Entry 2BNP (X-ray diffraction, 2.70 A resolution); this record covers chains A and C of the 3 polymer chains in the assembly.

Chain A:
Name: Reaction center protein L chain
Organism: Rhodobacter sphaeroides
UniProtKB: P0C0Y8 (RCEL_RHOSH); residues 1-281 here correspond to UniProt positions 2-282 (UniProt number = residue number + 1)
Sequence (281 residues; row label = number of the first residue in the row):
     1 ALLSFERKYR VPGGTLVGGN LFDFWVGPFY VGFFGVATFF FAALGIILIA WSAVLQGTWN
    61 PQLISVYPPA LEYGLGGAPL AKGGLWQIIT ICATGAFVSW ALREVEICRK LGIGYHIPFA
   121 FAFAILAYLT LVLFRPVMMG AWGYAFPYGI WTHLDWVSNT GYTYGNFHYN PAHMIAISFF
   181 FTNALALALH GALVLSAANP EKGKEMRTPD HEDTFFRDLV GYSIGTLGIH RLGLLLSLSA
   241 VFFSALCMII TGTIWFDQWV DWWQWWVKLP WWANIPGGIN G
Bound ions: bacteriochlorophyll a Mg site 1 near His-153 (its only coordinating residue here); bacteriochlorophyll a Mg site 2 near His-173 (its only coordinating residue here); Fe2+: His-190, His-230 (shared with 3 residues of chain B)
Residues lining bound ligands:
  - bacteriochlorophyll a (BCL), molecule 1: Ile-46, Ile-49, Tyr-128, Leu-131, Phe-146, Ile-150, Trp-151, His-153, Leu-154, Trp-156, Val-157
  - bacteriochlorophyll a (BCL), molecule 2: Phe-97, Phe-121, Ala-124, Ile-125, Ala-127, Tyr-128, Leu-131, Trp-156, Val-157, Ser-158, Thr-160, Gly-161, Tyr-162, Asn-166, Phe-167, His-168, His-173, Ala-176, Ile-177, Phe-180, Phe-181, Val-241, Ser-244, Ala-245, Cys-247, Met-248
  - bacteriochlorophyll a (BCL), molecule 3: Val-157, Tyr-162, His-168, Phe-181
  - bacteriochlorophyll a (BCL), molecule 4: His-168, His-173, Met-174, Ile-177, Ser-178, Phe-181, Thr-182, Leu-185
  - bacteriopheophytin a (BPH), molecule 1: Thr-38, Phe-41, Ala-42, Gly-45, Ile-49, Ile-89, Cys-92, Ala-93, Ala-96, Phe-97, Trp-100, Glu-104, Ile-117, Ala-120, Phe-121, Phe-123, Ala-124, Tyr-128, Phe-146, Pro-147, Tyr-148, Gly-149, Ile-150, His-153, Phe-180, Ser-237, Leu-238, Val-241
  - bacteriopheophytin a (BPH), molecule 2: Phe-181, Ala-184, Leu-185, Ala-188, Leu-189, Leu-219, Val-220
  - MST (2-t-butylamino-4-ethylamino-6-methylthio-S-triazine): Ala-186, Leu-189, His-190, Leu-193, Glu-212, Asp-213, Phe-216, Val-220, Tyr-222, Ser-223, Ile-224, Gly-225, Thr-226, Ile-229, Leu-232

Chain C:
Name: Reaction center protein H chain
Organism: Rhodobacter sphaeroides
UniProtKB: P0C0Y7 (RCEH_RHOSH); residues 1-260 here = UniProt positions 1-260
Sequence (260 residues; each row starts with the number of its first residue):
     1 MVGVTAFGNF DLASLAIYSF WIFLAGLIYY LQTENMREGY PLENEDGTPA ANQGPFPLPK
    61 PKTFILPHGR GTLTVPGPES EDRPIALART AVSEGFPHAP TGDPMKDGVG PASWVARRDL
   121 PELDGHGHNK IKPMKAAAGF HVSAGKNPIG LPVRGCDLEI AGKVVDIWVD IPEQMARFLE
   181 VELKDGSTRL LPMQMVKVQS NRVHVNALSS DLFAGIPTIK SPTEVTLLEE DKICGYVAGG
   241 LMYAAPKRKS VVAAMLAEYA
Disordered / not traced: 1-10, 248-260

Interface between chain A and chain C:
Contacting residue pairs (71):
  Ala-1(A) / Leu-42(C)  hydrophobic
  Ala-1(A) / Glu-43(C)
  Ala-1(A) / Ala-50(C)  hydrophobic
  Leu-2(A) / Leu-42(C)
  Leu-2(A) / Glu-43(C)  hydrogen bond (backbone-backbone)
  Leu-2(A) / Glu-45(C)
  Leu-3(A) / Gly-39(C)
  Leu-3(A) / Tyr-40(C)  hydrophobic
  Leu-3(A) / Leu-42(C)  hydrophobic
  Ser-4(A) / Gly-39(C)  hydrogen bond (backbone-backbone)
  Ser-4(A) / Glu-43(C)
  Ser-4(A) / Glu-79(C)
  Ser-4(A) / Glu-81(C)
  Phe-5(A) / Gly-39(C)
  Phe-5(A) / Glu-81(C)
  Arg-7(A) / Glu-45(C)
  Arg-7(A) / Leu-87(C)  hydrogen bond (side chain-backbone)
  Arg-7(A) / His-98(C)
  Lys-8(A) / Glu-81(C)  salt bridge
  Lys-8(A) / Ile-85(C)
  Lys-8(A) / Leu-87(C)
  Lys-8(A) / Val-109(C)
  Lys-8(A) / Gly-110(C)  hydrogen bond (backbone-backbone)
  Lys-8(A) / Ser-113(C)
  Lys-8(A) / Trp-114(C)
  Tyr-9(A) / Gly-110(C)
  Tyr-9(A) / Ser-113(C)
  Arg-10(A) / Glu-45(C)  salt bridge
  Arg-10(A) / Gly-95(C)
  Arg-10(A) / Pro-97(C)
  Arg-10(A) / His-98(C)  hydrogen bond (backbone-backbone)
  Val-11(A) / Leu-87(C)  hydrophobic
  Val-11(A) / His-98(C)
  Val-11(A) / Gly-110(C)
  Val-11(A) / Pro-111(C)
  Val-11(A) / Tyr-243(C)
  Pro-12(A) / Pro-97(C)
  Pro-12(A) / His-98(C)
  Pro-12(A) / Met-242(C)
  Gly-13(A) / Met-242(C)
  Gly-14(A) / Met-242(C)
  Asp-23(A) / Pro-97(C)
  Phe-24(A) / Gly-95(C)
  Phe-24(A) / Phe-96(C)  hydrophobic
  Trp-25(A) / Gly-95(C)  hydrogen bond (backbone-backbone)
  Trp-25(A) / Pro-97(C)
  Arg-109(A) / Met-242(C)
  Lys-110(A) / Pro-111(C)
  Lys-110(A) / Met-242(C)
  Leu-111(A) / Pro-111(C)
  Gly-112(A) / Pro-111(C)
  Gly-112(A) / Ala-238(C)
  Ala-198(A) / Phe-64(C)
  Asn-199(A) / Lys-62(C)  hydrogen bond
  Asn-199(A) / Phe-64(C)
  Glu-205(A) / Ile-65(C)
  Glu-205(A) / Pro-67(C)
  Glu-205(A) / His-68(C)
  Met-206(A) / Phe-64(C)  hydrophobic
  Met-206(A) / Ile-65(C)  hydrogen bond (backbone-backbone)
  Met-206(A) / Leu-66(C)  hydrophobic
  Met-206(A) / Pro-67(C)
  Thr-208(A) / Asp-124(C)
  Thr-208(A) / Gly-125(C)
  Asp-210(A) / Asp-124(C)
  Asp-210(A) / Gly-125(C)  hydrogen bond (side chain-backbone)
  Asp-210(A) / Pro-172(C)
  Asp-213(A) / Glu-173(C)
  Gly-225(A) / Glu-173(C)
  Thr-226(A) / Glu-173(C)  hydrogen bond
  Leu-227(A) / Met-175(C)  hydrophobic
Interface residues without a listed pair, chain A (31 interface residues in all): Pro-209
Interface residues without a listed pair, chain C (41 interface residues in all): Asn-52, Arg-83, Ala-88, Ala-99, Pro-100, Val-115, Glu-122, Lys-130

Summary:
31 residues of chain A face 41 of chain C across their interface; the contacts include 10 hydrogen bonds and 2
salt bridges. Among the polar pairs are Lys-8(A)/Glu-81(C), Arg-10(A)/Glu-45(C) and Arg-7(A)/Leu-87(C).
Here chain A is Reaction center protein L chain and chain C is Reaction center protein H chain, both from
Rhodobacter sphaeroides. Entry 2BNP (Lipidic cubic phase grown reaction centre from Rhodobacter sphaeroides,
ground state) was determined by X-ray diffraction.
